PDB entry 8EHA | electron microscopy, 3.70 A resolution | chains B and I of the 8 polymer chains in the assembly

Chain B:
Molecule: template DNA
Sequence (32 nucleotides; row label = number of the first residue in the row):
     1 CTCTGAATCT CTTCCAGCAC ACATCAGGAC GC
Unresolved in the structure: 1

Chain I:
Molecule: DNA-directed RNA polymerase subunit beta
Source organism: Escherichia coli
Notes: EC 2.7.7.6
UniProt: P0A8V4 (RPOB_ECO57); residues 1-1342 here = UniProt positions 1-1342
Chain sequence (1342 residues; row label = number of the first residue in the row):
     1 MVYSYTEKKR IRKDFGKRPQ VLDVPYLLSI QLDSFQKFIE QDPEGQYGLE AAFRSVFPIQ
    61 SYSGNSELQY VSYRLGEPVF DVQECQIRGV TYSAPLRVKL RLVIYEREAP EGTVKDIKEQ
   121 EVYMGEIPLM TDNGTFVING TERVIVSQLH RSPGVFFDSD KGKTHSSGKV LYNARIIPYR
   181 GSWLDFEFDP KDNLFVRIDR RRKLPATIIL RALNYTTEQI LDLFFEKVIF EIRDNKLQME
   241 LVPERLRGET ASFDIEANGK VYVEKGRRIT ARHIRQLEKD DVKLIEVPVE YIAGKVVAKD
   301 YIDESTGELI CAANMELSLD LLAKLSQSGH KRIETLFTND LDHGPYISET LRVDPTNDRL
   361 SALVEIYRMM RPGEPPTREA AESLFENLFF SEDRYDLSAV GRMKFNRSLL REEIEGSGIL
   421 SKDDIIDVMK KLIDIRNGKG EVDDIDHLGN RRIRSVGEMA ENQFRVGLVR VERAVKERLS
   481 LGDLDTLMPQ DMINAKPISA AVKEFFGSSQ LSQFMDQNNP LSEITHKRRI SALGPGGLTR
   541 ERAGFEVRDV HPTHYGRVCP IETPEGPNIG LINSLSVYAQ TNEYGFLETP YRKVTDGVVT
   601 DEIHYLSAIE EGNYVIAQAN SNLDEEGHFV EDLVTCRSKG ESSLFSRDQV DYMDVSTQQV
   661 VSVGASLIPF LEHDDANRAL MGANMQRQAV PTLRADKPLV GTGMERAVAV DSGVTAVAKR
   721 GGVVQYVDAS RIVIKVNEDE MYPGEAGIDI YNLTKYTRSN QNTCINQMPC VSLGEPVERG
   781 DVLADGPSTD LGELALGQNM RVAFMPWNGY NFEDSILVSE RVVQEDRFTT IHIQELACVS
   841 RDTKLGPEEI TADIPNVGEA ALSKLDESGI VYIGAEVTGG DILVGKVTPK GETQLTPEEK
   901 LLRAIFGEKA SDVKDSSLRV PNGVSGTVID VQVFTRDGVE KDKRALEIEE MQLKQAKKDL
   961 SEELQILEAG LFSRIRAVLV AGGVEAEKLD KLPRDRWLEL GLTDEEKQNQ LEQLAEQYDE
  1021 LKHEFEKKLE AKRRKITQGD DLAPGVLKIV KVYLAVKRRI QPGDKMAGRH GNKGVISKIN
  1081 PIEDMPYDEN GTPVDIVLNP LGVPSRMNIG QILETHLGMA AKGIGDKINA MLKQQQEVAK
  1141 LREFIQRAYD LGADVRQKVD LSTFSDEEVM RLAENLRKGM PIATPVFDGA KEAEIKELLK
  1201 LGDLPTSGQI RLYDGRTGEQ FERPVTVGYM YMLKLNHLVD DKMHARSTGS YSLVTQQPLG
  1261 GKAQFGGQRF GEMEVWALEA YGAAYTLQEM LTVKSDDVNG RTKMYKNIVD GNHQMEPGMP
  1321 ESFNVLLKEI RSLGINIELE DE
Unresolved in the structure: 1, 891-914, 1342
Residues lining bound ligands: chapso (1N7): Gln46, Tyr47, Tyr179, Ser398, Ala399, Val400, Arg452, Glu458, Asn462, Arg465, Glu583, Tyr584
Swiss-Prot annotation at these positions:
  - modified residue (N6-acetyllysine): Lys1022, Lys1200

How chain B and chain I interact:
Pairs across the interface (14; chain B residue first):
  DG17(B) - Glu1272(I)  phosphate contact
  DG17(B) - Met1273(I)  sugar contact
  DC18(B) - Arg1269(I)  salt bridge to the phosphate
  DC18(B) - Gly1271(I)  phosphate contact
  DA19(B) - Gln1268(I)  sugar contact
  DA19(B) - Arg1269(I)  hydrogen bond to the phosphate
  DC20(B) - Gly1261(I)  phosphate contact
  DC20(B) - Lys1262(I)  hydrogen bond to the phosphate
  DA23(B) - Thr141(I)  phosphate contact
  DA23(B) - Arg143(I)  hydrogen bond to the phosphate
  DA23(B) - Phe514(I)  sugar contact
  DT24(B) - Asn139(I)  hydrogen bond to the phosphate
  DT24(B) - Arg143(I)  salt bridge to the phosphate
  DT24(B) - Gly507(I)  sugar contact
Interface residues without a listed pair, chain B (8 interface residues in all): DA21, DC22
Interface residues without a listed pair, chain I (16 interface residues in all): Ile138, Ser508, Ala1263, Gly1267

Overview:
8 residues of chain B and 16 residues of chain I are in contact; the contacts include 4 hydrogen bonds and 2
salt bridges. Polar contacts include DA19(B)-Arg1269(I), DC20(B)-Lys1262(I) and DA23(B)-Arg143(I). Chain I
binds chapso.
Here chain B is template DNA and chain I is DNA-directed RNA polymerase subunit beta (Escherichia coli). Entry
8EHA (Cryo-EM structure of his-elemental paused elongation complex with a folded TL and a rotated RH-FL (out))
was determined by electron microscopy (same publication as 8EG7, 8EG8, 8EGB, 8EH8, 8EH9, 8EHF and 8EHI).
